PDB entry 3PSI | X-ray diffraction, 3.30 A resolution | chain A

== Chain A ==
Molecule: Transcription elongation factor SPT6
From: Saccharomyces cerevisiae
Notes: fragment: Core Domain
UniProtKB: P23615 (SPT6_YEAST); residues 239-1451 here = UniProt positions 239-1451
Chain sequence (1219 residues; row label = number of the first residue in the row):
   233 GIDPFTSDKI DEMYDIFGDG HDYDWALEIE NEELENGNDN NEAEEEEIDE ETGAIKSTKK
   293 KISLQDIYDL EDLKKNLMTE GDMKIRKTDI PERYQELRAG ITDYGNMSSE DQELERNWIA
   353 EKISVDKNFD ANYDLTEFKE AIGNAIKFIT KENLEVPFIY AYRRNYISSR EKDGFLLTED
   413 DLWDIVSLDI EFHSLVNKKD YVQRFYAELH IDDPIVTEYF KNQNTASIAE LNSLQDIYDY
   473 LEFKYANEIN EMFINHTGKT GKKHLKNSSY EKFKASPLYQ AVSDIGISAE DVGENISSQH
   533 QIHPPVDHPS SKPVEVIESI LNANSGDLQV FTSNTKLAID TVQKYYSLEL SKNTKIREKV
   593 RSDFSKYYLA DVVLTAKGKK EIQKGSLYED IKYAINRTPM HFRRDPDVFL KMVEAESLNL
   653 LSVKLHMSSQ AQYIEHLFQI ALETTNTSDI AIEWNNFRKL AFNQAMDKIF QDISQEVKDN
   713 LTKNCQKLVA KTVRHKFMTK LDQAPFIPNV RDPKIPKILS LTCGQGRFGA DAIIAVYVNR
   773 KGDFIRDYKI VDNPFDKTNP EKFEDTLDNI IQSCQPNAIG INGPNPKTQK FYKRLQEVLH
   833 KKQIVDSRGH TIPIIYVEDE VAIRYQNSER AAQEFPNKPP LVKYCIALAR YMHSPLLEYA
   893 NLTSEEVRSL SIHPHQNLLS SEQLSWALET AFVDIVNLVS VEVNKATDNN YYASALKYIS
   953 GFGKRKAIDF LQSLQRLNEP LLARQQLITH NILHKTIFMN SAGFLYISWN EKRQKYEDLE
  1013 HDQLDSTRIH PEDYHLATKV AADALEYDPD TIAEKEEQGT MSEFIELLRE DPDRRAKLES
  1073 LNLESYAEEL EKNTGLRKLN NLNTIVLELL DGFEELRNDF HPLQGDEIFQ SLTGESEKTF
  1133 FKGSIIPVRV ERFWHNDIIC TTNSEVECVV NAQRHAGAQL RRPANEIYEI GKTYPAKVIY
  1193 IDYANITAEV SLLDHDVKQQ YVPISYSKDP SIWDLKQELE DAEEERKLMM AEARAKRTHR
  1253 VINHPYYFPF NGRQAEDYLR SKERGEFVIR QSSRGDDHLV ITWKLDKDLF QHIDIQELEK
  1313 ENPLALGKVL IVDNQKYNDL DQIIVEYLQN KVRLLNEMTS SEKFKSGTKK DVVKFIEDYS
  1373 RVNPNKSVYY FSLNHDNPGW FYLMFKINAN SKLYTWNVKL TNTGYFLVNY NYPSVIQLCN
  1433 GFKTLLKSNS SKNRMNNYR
Not modelled in the structure: 233-311, 456-463, 490-508, 553-566, 650-652, 1002-1013, 1211-1451
Disulfides: Cys1152-Cys1160
Construct notes: expression tag (233-238)
What the authors report for this chain:
  - mutagenesis - R1282A/S1284A (4 fold): decreased binding to pSer(2,5) peptide
  - mutagenesis - R1282A/S1284A: decreased binding to pTyr1
  - mutagenesis - R1282A/S1284A: decreased binding to pSer2
  - mutagenesis - R1282A/S1284A (1.4 fold): decreased binding to pSer5
  - mutagenesis - R1282H, S1284D, R1286A, Q1303E, K1343E, P1390A, K1411E: unchanged growth

== In short ==
The paper reports that R1282A/S1284A reduce binding to pSer(2,5) peptide; R1282A/S1284A reduce binding to
pTyr1; 8 substitutions were tested in all.
Chain A is Transcription elongation factor SPT6 (Saccharomyces cerevisiae); the structure, Crystal Structure
of the Spt6 core domain from Saccharomyces cerevisiae, Form Spt6(239-1451), was determined by X-ray
diffraction (same publication as 3PSF, 3PSJ and 3PSK).
